PDB entry 1RM1 | X-ray diffraction, 2.50 A resolution | chains A and B of the 5 polymer chains in the assembly

# Chain A
Protein: TATA-box binding protein
Organism: Saccharomyces cerevisiae
UniProtKB: P13393 (TBP_YEAST); residues 2-240 here correspond to UniProt positions 1-239 (UniProt number = residue number - 1)
Sequence (240 residues; row label = number of the first residue in the row):
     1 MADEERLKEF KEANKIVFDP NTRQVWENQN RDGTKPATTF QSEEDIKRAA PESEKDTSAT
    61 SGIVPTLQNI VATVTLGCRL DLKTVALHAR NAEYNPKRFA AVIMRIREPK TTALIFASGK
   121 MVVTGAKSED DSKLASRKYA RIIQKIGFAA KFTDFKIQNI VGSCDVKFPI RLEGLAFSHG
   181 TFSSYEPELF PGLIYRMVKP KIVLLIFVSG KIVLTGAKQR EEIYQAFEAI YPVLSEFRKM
Disordered / not traced: 1-60
Differences from the reference sequence: initiating methionine (1)

# Chain B
Protein: Transcription initiation factor IIA small chain
Organism: Saccharomyces cerevisiae
UniProtKB: P32774 (TOA2_YEAST); residue numbers follow UniProt; this construct covers 1-122
Sequence (122 residues; numbered 1 to 122; the number before each row is that of its first residue):
     1 MAVPGYYELY RRSTIGNSLV DALDTLISDG RIEASLAMRV LETFDKVVAE TLKDNTQSKL
    61 TVKGNLDTYG FCDDVWTFIV KNCQVTVEDS HRDASQNGSG DSQSVISVDK LRIVACNSKK
   121 SE
Disordered / not traced: 1-3, 89-104, 121-122

# Chain A / chain B interface
Residue-residue contacts (19; chain A residue first):
  Lys-83(A) / Asp-73(B)  salt bridge
  Ala-86(A) / Cys-72(B)  hydrophobic
  Leu-87(A) / Cys-72(B)  hydrophobic
  Arg-90(A) / Thr-68(B)
  Arg-90(A) / Ile-79(B)
  Asn-91(A) / Asp-67(B)
  Asn-91(A) / Thr-68(B)
  Asn-91(A) / Tyr-69(B)  hydrogen bond (backbone-side chain)
  Ala-92(A) / Tyr-69(B)
  Ala-92(A) / Gly-70(B)
  Ala-92(A) / Phe-71(B)  hydrogen bond (backbone-backbone)
  Glu-93(A) / Tyr-69(B)
  Glu-93(A) / Phe-71(B)
  Glu-93(A) / Trp-76(B)
  Tyr-94(A) / Phe-71(B)  hydrogen bond (backbone-backbone)
  Asn-95(A) / Phe-71(B)
  Arg-105(A) / Tyr-69(B)  hydrogen bond
  Arg-107(A) / Leu-66(B)  hydrogen bond (side chain-backbone)
  Arg-107(A) / Asp-67(B)  hydrogen bond (side chain-backbone)

# In short
11 residues of chain A face 10 of chain B across their interface; the contacts include 6 hydrogen bonds and 1
salt bridge. Polar pairs include Lys-83(A)/Asp-73(B), Asn-91(A)/Tyr-69(B) and Arg-105(A)/Tyr-69(B).
Chain A is TATA-box binding protein and chain B is Transcription initiation factor IIA small chain, both from
Saccharomyces cerevisiae; the structure, Structure of a Yeast TFIIA/TBP/TATA-box DNA Complex, was determined
by X-ray diffraction.
